Entry 9CUI (electron microscopy, 3.42 A resolution); this record covers chains D and E of the 5 polymer chains in the assembly.

# Chain D
Name: Transient receptor potential cation channel subfamily V member 6
Source organism: Homo sapiens
UniProt: Q9H1D0 (TRPV6_HUMAN); residues -39 to 725 here correspond to UniProt positions 1-765 (UniProt number = residue number + 40)
Sequence (765 residues; each row starts with the number of its first residue; numbers below 1 keep their minus sign (Met-39 is residue -39)):
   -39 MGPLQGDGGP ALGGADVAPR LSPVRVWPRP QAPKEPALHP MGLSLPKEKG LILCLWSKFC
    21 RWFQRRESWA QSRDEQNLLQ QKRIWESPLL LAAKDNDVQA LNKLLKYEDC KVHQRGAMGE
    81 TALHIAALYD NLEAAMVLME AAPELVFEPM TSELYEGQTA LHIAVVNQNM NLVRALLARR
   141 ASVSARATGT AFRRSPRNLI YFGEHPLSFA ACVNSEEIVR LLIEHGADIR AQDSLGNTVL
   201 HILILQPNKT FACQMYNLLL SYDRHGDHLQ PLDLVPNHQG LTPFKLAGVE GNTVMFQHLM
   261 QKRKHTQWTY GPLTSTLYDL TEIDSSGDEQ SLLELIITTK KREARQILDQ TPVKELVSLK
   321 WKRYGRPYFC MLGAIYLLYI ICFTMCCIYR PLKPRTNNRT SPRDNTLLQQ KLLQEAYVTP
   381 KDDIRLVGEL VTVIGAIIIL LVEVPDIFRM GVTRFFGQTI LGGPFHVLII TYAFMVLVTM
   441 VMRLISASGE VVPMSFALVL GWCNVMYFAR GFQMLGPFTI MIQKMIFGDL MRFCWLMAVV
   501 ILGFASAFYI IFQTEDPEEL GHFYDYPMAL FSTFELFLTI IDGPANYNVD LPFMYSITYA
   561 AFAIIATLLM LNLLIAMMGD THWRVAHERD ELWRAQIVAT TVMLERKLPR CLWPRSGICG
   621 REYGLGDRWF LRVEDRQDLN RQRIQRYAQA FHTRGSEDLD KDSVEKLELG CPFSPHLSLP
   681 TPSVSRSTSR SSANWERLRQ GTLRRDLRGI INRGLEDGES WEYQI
Unresolved in the structure: -39 to 21, 639-725
Differences from the reference sequence: variant Arg157 (Cys197 in Q9H1D0), Val378 (Met418 in Q9H1D0), Thr681 (Met721 in Q9H1D0)
Bound ions: Ca2+: Asp542 (shared with 1 residue of chain A; 1 residue of chain B; 1 residue of chain C)
Swiss-Prot annotation at these positions:
  - region: Glu93 to Pro103 (Interaction with calmodulin), Val598 to Val602 (Interaction with S100A10), Ser691 to Ile711 (Interaction with calmodulin)
  - motif: Ile541 to Ala545 (Selectivity filter)
  - binding site (Ca(2+)): Asp542
  - modified residue: Tyr161 (Phosphotyrosine), Thr702 (Phosphothreonine)
  - glycosylation: Asn358 (N-linked (GlcNAc...) asparagine)

# Chain E
Name: Calmodulin-1
Source organism: Homo sapiens
UniProt: P0DP23 (CALM1_HUMAN); residues 0-148 here correspond to UniProt positions 1-149 (UniProt number = residue number + 1)
Sequence (149 residues; row label = number of the first residue in the row; numbering starts at 0):
     0 MADQLTEEQI AEFKEAFSLF DKDGDGTITT KELGTVMRSL GQNPTEAELQ DMINEVDADG
    60 NGTIDFPEFL TMMARKMKDT DSEEEIREAF RVFDKDGNGY ISAAELRHVM TNLGEKLTDE
   120 EVDEMIREAD IDGDGQVNYE EFVQMMTAK
Unresolved in the structure: 0
Bound ions: Ca2+ site 1: Asp22, Thr26, Glu31; Ca2+ site 2: Asp58, Asn60, Thr62, Glu67; Ca2+ site 3: Asp93, Asp95, Asn97, Tyr99, Glu104; Ca2+ site 4: Asp129, Asp131, Asp133, Gln135, Asn137, Glu140
Swiss-Prot annotation at these positions:
  - binding site (Ca(2+)): Asp20, Asp22, Asp24, Thr26, Glu31, Asp56, Asp58, Asn60, Thr62, Glu67, Asp93, Asp95, Asn97, Tyr99, Glu104, Asp129, Asp131, Asp133, Gln135, Glu140
  - modified residue: Ala1 (N-acetylalanine), Lys21 (N6-acetyllysine), Thr44 (Phosphothreonine), Ser81 (Phosphoserine), Lys94 (N6-acetyllysine), Tyr99 (Phosphotyrosine), Ser101 (Phosphoserine), Thr110 (Phosphothreonine), Lys115 (N6,N6,N6-trimethyllysine), Tyr138 (Phosphotyrosine)
  - cross-link: Lys21 (Glycyl lysine isopeptide (Lys-Gly) (interchain with G-Cter in SUMO2))

# Chain D / chain E interface
Residue-residue contacts - 11 pairs, chain D then chain E:
  Asp90(D) with Lys30(E); Thr34(E); Arg37(E), salt bridge
  Gln128(D) with Ser38(E)
  Asn129(D) with Arg37(E)
  Met130(D) with Arg37(E)
  Glu177(D) with Gly40(E)
  Trp583(D) with Lys115(E); Leu116(E); Thr117(E)
  Arg584(D) with Thr117(E)
Other interface residues (no listed pair), chain E (9 interface residues in all): Asp118

# Overview
The interface between chain D and chain E involves 7 residues on one side and 9 on the other, with 1 salt
bridge. The salt-bridged pair is Asp90(D)-Arg37(E). Curated annotation (UniProt) lists Ca2+-binding residue
Asp542(D) on chain D; 20 Ca2+-binding residues on chain E.
Chain D is Transient receptor potential cation channel subfamily V member 6 and chain E is Calmodulin-1, both
from Homo sapiens; the structure, Structure of human full-length ancestral TRPV6 channel in Calmodulin-bound
state, was determined by electron microscopy (same publication as 9CUH, 9CUJ and 9CUK).
